Entry 1QBJ (X-ray diffraction, 2.10 A resolution); this record covers chains D and A of the 4 polymer chains in the assembly.

== Chain D ==
Molecule: 7-nt DNA strand
Sequence (7 nucleotides; numbered 0 to 6; the number before each row is that of its first residue; numbering starts at 0):
     0 TCGCGCG
Unresolved in the structure: 0

== Chain A ==
Molecule: Protein (double-STRANDED RNA specific adenosine deaminase (ADAR1))
Source organism: Homo sapiens
Notes: fragment: n-terminal helix-turn-helix domain zalpha
UniProtKB: P55265 (DSRAD_HUMAN); residue numbers follow UniProt; this construct covers 133-209
Sequence (81 residues; numbered 129 to 209; the number before each row is that of its first residue):
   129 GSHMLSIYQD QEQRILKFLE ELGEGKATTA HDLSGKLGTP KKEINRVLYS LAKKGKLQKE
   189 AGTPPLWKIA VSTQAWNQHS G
Unresolved in the structure: 129-133, 199-209
UniProt features mapped onto this chain:
  - natural variant: Pro193 (P193A: In AGS6)

== How chain D and chain A interact ==
Contacting residue pairs - 16 pairs, chain D then chain A:
  DC1(D) - Thr191(A)  sugar contact
  DG2(D) - Thr191(A)  hydrogen bond to the phosphate
  DG2(D) - Pro192(A)  phosphate contact
  DG2(D) - Pro193(A)  phosphate contact
  DC3(D) - Asn173(A)  phosphate contact
  DC3(D) - Tyr177(A)  hydrogen bond to the phosphate
  DC3(D) - Pro193(A)  phosphate contact
  DG4(D) - Lys169(A)  salt bridge to the phosphate
  DG4(D) - Lys170(A)  phosphate contact
  DG4(D) - Asn173(A)  hydrogen bond to the phosphate
  DG4(D) - Arg174(A)  phosphate contact
  DG4(D) - Tyr177(A)  base contact
  DC5(D) - Lys170(A)  salt bridge to the phosphate
  DC5(D) - Arg174(A)  salt bridge to the phosphate
  DG6(D) - Lys170(A)  salt bridge to the phosphate
  DG6(D) - Arg174(A)  base contact

== Overview ==
6 residues of chain D face 8 of chain A across their interface; the contacts include 3 hydrogen bonds and 4
salt bridges. Polar contacts include DG2(D)-Thr191(A), DC3(D)-Tyr177(A) and DG4(D)-Asn173(A).
Chain D is a 7-nt DNA strand and chain A is Protein (double-STRANDED RNA specific adenosine deaminase (ADAR1))
(Homo sapiens); the structure, Crystal structure of the zalpha Z-DNA complex, was determined by X-ray
diffraction.
